2K05 - chains A and B of the 4 polymer chains in the assembly; structure by solution NMR.

[Chain A]
Protein: Stromal cell-derived factor 1
Source organism: Homo sapiens
Notes: fragment: SDF-1-alpha(3-67) domain
UniProt: P48061 (SDF1_HUMAN); residues 1-68 here correspond to UniProt positions 22-89 (UniProt number = residue number + 21)
Sequence (70 residues; row label = number of the first residue in the row; numbers below 1 keep their minus sign (Gly-1 is residue -1)):
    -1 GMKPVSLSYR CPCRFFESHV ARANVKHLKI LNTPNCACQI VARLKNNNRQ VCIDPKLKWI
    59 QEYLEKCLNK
Unresolved in the structure: -1 to 0
Disulfides: Cys9-Cys34, Cys11-Cys50
Construct notes: expression tag (-1 to 0); engineered mutation Cys36 (Leu57 in P48061), Cys65 (Ala86 in P48061)
UniProt features mapped onto this chain:
  - region: Arg8 to Arg12 (Receptor and heparin binding), Val18 to Arg20 (Receptor binding), Lys27 to Leu29 (Receptor binding), Val39 to Val49 (Receptor binding)
  - motif: Lys1, Pro2 (Receptor activation motif)
  - binding site (heparin): Arg20 to Asn30, Arg41, Gln48, Lys64
  - site: Lys24 (Important for integrin interaction and activation), His25 (Important for dimer formation), Lys27 (Important for integrin interaction and activation), Lys43 (Important for integrin interaction and activation)
What the authors report for this chain:
  - self-association interface (contacts with another copy of this molecule): Cys36, Cys65
  - mutagenesis - R20A, R41A, E60A, E63A, K64A: unchanged signaling with C-X-C chemokine receptor type 4 (chain B)
  - mutagenesis - V23A: decreased stability
  - contacts within the chain: Lys27-Val39
  - mutagenesis - H25R: unchanged signaling
  - mutagenesis - V39A: decreased signaling

[Chain B]
Protein: C-X-C chemokine receptor type 4
Source organism: Homo sapiens
Notes: fragment: N-terminus, residues 1-38
UniProt: P61073 (CXCR4_HUMAN); residues 101-138 here correspond to UniProt positions 1-38 (UniProt number = residue number - 100)
Sequence (40 residues; each row starts with the number of its first residue):
    99 GSMEGISIYT SDNYTEEMGS GDYDSMKEPA FREENANFNK
Unresolved in the structure: 99-100
Modified positions: Tyr107 (o-sulfo-l-tyrosine; TYS); Tyr112 (o-sulfo-l-tyrosine; TYS); Tyr121 (o-sulfo-l-tyrosine; TYS)
Construct notes: expression tag (99-100); engineered mutation Ala128 (Cys28 in P61073)
What the authors report for this chain:
  - post-translational modification sites: Tyr107, Tyr112, Tyr121 (citing earlier work)

[Interface between chain A and chain B]
Pairs across the interface (49):
  Ser4(A) - Asp110(B)
  Ser4(A) - Asn111(B)
  Leu5(A) - Thr108(B)
  Leu5(A) - Asp110(B)
  Leu5(A) - Asn111(B)
  Ser6(A) - Asp110(B)
  Arg8(A) - Asp110(B)
  Pro10(A) - Ser109(B)
  Pro10(A) - Tyr112(B)
  Pro10(A) - Met116(B)
  Phe13(A) - Gly117(B)
  Phe13(A) - Ser118(B)
  Phe14(A) - Ser123(B)
  Glu15(A) - Asp120(B)
  Glu15(A) - Tyr121(B)
  Glu15(A) - Asp122(B)
  Glu15(A) - Ser123(B)
  Ser16(A) - Ser123(B)
  Ser16(A) - Lys125(B)
  His17(A) - Tyr121(B)
  His17(A) - Asp122(B)
  His17(A) - Lys125(B)
  Val18(A) - Tyr121(B)
  Asn22(A) - Tyr121(B)
  Lys27(A) - Tyr112(B)
  Leu29(A) - Ser109(B)
  Leu29(A) - Tyr112(B)
  Asn30(A) - Ile106(B)
  Asn30(A) - Tyr107(B)
  Asn30(A) - Ser109(B)
  Thr31(A) - Ile106(B)
  Pro32(A) - Ile106(B)
  Val39(A) - Tyr112(B)
  Arg41(A) - Glu114(B)
  Leu42(A) - Tyr121(B)
  Asn46(A) - Tyr121(B)
  Arg47(A) - Asp120(B)
  Arg47(A) - Tyr121(B)
  Gln48(A) - Glu114(B)
  Gln48(A) - Glu115(B)
  Asp52(A) - Lys125(B)
  Lys54(A) - Lys125(B)
  Lys54(A) - Glu126(B)
  Lys54(A) - Pro127(B)
  Lys56(A) - Glu132(B)
  Gln59(A) - Pro127(B)
  Gln59(A) - Phe129(B)
  Glu60(A) - Glu131(B)
  Glu63(A) - Arg130(B)
Other interface residues (no listed pair), chain A (34 interface residues in all): Val3, Cys11, Ala40, Val49, Cys50
Other interface residues (no listed pair), chain B (25 interface residues in all): Gly119, Met124
Interface features reported in the paper:
  - specific contacts: Pro10(A)-Tyr112(B), Val18(A)-Tyr121(B), Lys27(A)-Tyr112(B), Leu29(A)-Tyr112(B), Arg47(A)-Tyr121(B), Val49(A)-Tyr121(B), Gln59(A)-Pro127(B)

[Summary]
34 residues of chain A face 25 of chain B across their interface. The paper describes contacts between
Pro10(A) and Tyr112(B), Val18(A) and Tyr121(B) and Lys27(A) and Tyr112(B) among others. From the paper: V23A
of chain A reduces stability; modification sites Tyr107(B), Tyr112(B) and Tyr121(B); 8 substitutions were
tested in all.
Here chain A is Stromal cell-derived factor 1 and chain B is C-X-C chemokine receptor type 4, both from Homo
sapiens. Entry 2K05 (Structure of SDF1 in complex with the CXCR4 N-terminus containing sulfotyrosines at
postitions 7, 12 and ...) was determined by solution NMR, deposited together with 2K03 and 2K04.
